Entry 6T9D (X-ray diffraction, 2.90 A resolution); this record covers chains CCC and DDD of the 6 polymer chains in the assembly.

== Chain CCC (and DDD) ==
Protein: Vascular endothelial growth factor A
From: Homo sapiens
Notes: chain DDD of this document is another copy of the same molecule, construct and numbering; everything in this record applies to it too
UniProt: P15692 (VEGFA_HUMAN), isoform P15692-9; residues 1-121 here correspond to UniProt positions 27-147 (UniProt number = residue number + 26)
Chain sequence (121 residues; numbered 1 to 121; the number before each row is that of its first residue):
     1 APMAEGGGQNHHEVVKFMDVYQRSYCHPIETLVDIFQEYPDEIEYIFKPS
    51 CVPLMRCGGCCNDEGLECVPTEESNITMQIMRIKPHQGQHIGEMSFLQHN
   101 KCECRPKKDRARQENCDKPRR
Not modelled in the structure: 1-11, 84-88, 108-121 (chain DDD: 1-11, 108-121)
Sequence notes: conflict N115 (Lys141 in P15692)
Cystine bridges: C26-C68, C57-C102, C61-C104

== Interface between chain CCC and chain DDD ==
Residue-residue contacts - 66 pairs, chain CCC then chain DDD:
  H12(CCC) - T77(DDD)
  H12(CCC) - E93(DDD)
  E13(CCC) - T77(DDD)
  V14(CCC) - T77(DDD)
  V14(CCC) - Q79(DDD)
  V14(CCC) - E93(DDD)
  V15(CCC) - T77(DDD)  hydrogen bond (backbone-backbone)
  V15(CCC) - M78(DDD)
  V15(CCC) - Q79(DDD)  hydrogen bond (backbone-backbone)
  K16(CCC) - Q79(DDD)
  F17(CCC) - K48(DDD)
  F17(CCC) - Q79(DDD)  hydrogen bond (backbone-side chain)
  F17(CCC) - M81(DDD)  hydrophobic
  F17(CCC) - I91(DDD)  hydrophobic
  V20(CCC) - P49(DDD)  hydrophobic
  V20(CCC) - V52(DDD)  hydrophobic
  V20(CCC) - M78(DDD)  hydrophobic
  V20(CCC) - Q79(DDD)
  V20(CCC) - I80(DDD)  hydrophobic
  Y21(CCC) - P49(DDD)  hydrophobic
  R23(CCC) - P53(DDD)
  S24(CCC) - L32(DDD)
  S24(CCC) - P49(DDD)
  S24(CCC) - C51(DDD)  hydrogen bond (side chain-backbone)
  S24(CCC) - P53(DDD)
  I29(CCC) - E30(DDD)
  I29(CCC) - L32(DDD)  hydrophobic
  E30(CCC) - I29(DDD)
  L32(CCC) - S24(DDD)
  L32(CCC) - I29(DDD)  hydrophobic
  L32(CCC) - G58(DDD)
  L32(CCC) - G59(DDD)
  K48(CCC) - F17(DDD)
  K48(CCC) - N62(DDD)
  P49(CCC) - V20(DDD)  hydrophobic
  P49(CCC) - Y21(DDD)  hydrophobic
  P49(CCC) - S24(DDD)
  P49(CCC) - C60(DDD)  hydrophobic
  S50(CCC) - C60(DDD)
  C51(CCC) - S24(DDD)  hydrogen bond (backbone-side chain)
  C51(CCC) - G59(DDD)
  C51(CCC) - C60(DDD)  disulfide
  V52(CCC) - V20(DDD)  hydrophobic
  P53(CCC) - S24(DDD)
  G58(CCC) - L32(DDD)
  G59(CCC) - L32(DDD)
  G59(CCC) - C51(DDD)
  C60(CCC) - P49(DDD)  hydrophobic
  C60(CCC) - S50(DDD)
  C60(CCC) - C51(DDD)  disulfide
  N62(CCC) - K48(DDD)
  T77(CCC) - H12(DDD)  hydrogen bond
  T77(CCC) - E13(DDD)
  T77(CCC) - V14(DDD)
  T77(CCC) - V15(DDD)  hydrogen bond (backbone-backbone)
  M78(CCC) - V15(DDD)
  M78(CCC) - V20(DDD)  hydrophobic
  Q79(CCC) - V14(DDD)
  Q79(CCC) - V15(DDD)  hydrogen bond (backbone-backbone)
  Q79(CCC) - K16(DDD)
  Q79(CCC) - F17(DDD)  hydrogen bond (side chain-backbone)
  Q79(CCC) - V20(DDD)
  I80(CCC) - V20(DDD)  hydrophobic
  I91(CCC) - F17(DDD)  hydrophobic
  E93(CCC) - H12(DDD)
  E93(CCC) - V14(DDD)
Interface residues without a listed pair, chain CCC (31 interface residues in all): H27, M81
Interface residues without a listed pair, chain DDD (32 interface residues in all): R23, H27, I76
Cross-chain cystine bridges: C51(CCC)-C60(DDD), C60(CCC)-C51(DDD)

== Summary ==
31 residues of chain CCC and 32 residues of chain DDD are in contact; the contacts include 2 disulfide bonds
and 9 hydrogen bonds. Polar pairs include F17(CCC)-Q79(DDD), S24(CCC)-C51(DDD) and T77(CCC)-H12(DDD).
Chain CCC and chain DDD are both Vascular endothelial growth factor A (Homo sapiens); the structure, Crystal
structure of a bispecific DutaFab in complex with human VEGF121, was determined by X-ray diffraction,
deposited together with 6T9E.
